PDB entry 4OS4 | X-ray diffraction, 2.00 A resolution | chains A and B

# Chain A
Molecule: Urokinase-type plasminogen activator
Source organism: Homo sapiens
Notes: EC 3.4.21.73; fragment: catalytic domain
UniProt: P00749 (UROK_HUMAN); the construct lacks a stretch of the UniProt sequence and is renumbered around it, so the offset changes along the chain: 16-37 = UniProt 179-200; 38-60 = UniProt 205-227; 63-97 = UniProt 234-268; 98-110 = UniProt 271-283; 5 more segments
Chain sequence (245 residues; numbered 16 to 242 plus 19 insertion-coded residues; 1 number in that range is skipped by the numbering (no residue carries it; nothing is unmodelled there); the number before each row is that of its first residue; a row labelled like 37A-37D holds insertion residues (37A, then the next letters in order)):
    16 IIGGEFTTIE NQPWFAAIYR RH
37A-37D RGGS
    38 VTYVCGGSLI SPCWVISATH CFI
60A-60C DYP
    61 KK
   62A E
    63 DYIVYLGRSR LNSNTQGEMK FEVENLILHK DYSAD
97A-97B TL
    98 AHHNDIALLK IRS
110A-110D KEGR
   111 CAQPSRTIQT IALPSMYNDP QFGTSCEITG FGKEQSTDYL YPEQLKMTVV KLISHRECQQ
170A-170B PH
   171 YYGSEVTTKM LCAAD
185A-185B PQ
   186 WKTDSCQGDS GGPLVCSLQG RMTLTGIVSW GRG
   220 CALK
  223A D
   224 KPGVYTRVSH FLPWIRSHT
Differences from the reference sequence: engineered mutation Ala122 (Cys299 in P00749), Gln145 (Asn322 in P00749)
Disulfide bonds: Cys42-Cys58, Cys50-Cys111, Cys136-Cys201, Cys168-Cys182, Cys191-Cys220
Curated features (UniProtKB/Swiss-Prot):
  - active site (Charge relay system): His57, Asp102, Ser195
  - modified residue: Ser146 (Phosphoserine)

# Chain B
Molecule: bicyclic peptide UK603 (bicyclic 1)
Chain sequence (15 residues; each row starts with the number of its first residue):
     1 GXALGRGCEN HRCLX
Modified residues: 81R ((4R)-4,5-disulfanyl-L-norvaline) at position 2; NH2 (amino group) at position 15
Glycans and other covalent adducts: covalent link 81R_2-Cys8, 81R_2-Cys13

# How chain A and chain B interact
Residue-residue contacts (36):
  Arg35(A) with Asn10(B), hydrogen bond
  Val41(A) with Glu9(B); Asn10(B)
  Cys42(A) with Glu9(B)
  His57(A) with Gly7(B), hydrogen bond (side chain-backbone); Glu9(B), salt bridge; His11(B)
  Cys58(A) with Asn10(B), hydrogen bond (backbone-side chain)
  Asp60A(A) with Asn10(B); His11(B); Arg12(B), hydrogen bond (side chain-backbone)
  Tyr60B(A) with Asn10(B); Arg12(B)
  Tyr64(A) with Asn10(B), hydrogen bond
  His99(A) with Gly7(B)
  Asp189(A) with Arg6(B), salt bridge
  Ser190(A) with Arg6(B), hydrogen bond
  Cys191(A) with Arg6(B)
  Gln192(A) with 81R_2(B), hydrogen bond (side chain-backbone); Ala3(B); Leu4(B), hydrogen bond (side chain-backbone); Gly5(B), hydrogen bond (side chain-backbone); Arg6(B); Cys8(B); Glu9(B)
  Gly193(A) with Glu9(B), hydrogen bond (backbone-side chain)
  Ser195(A) with Arg6(B); Gly7(B); Glu9(B), hydrogen bond
  Ser214(A) with Arg6(B); Gly7(B)
  Trp215(A) with Arg6(B)
  Gly216(A) with Arg6(B)
  Gly218(A) with Arg6(B), hydrogen bond (backbone-side chain)
  Cys220(A) with Arg6(B)
  Gly226(A) with Arg6(B)
Also at the interface, not in a pair above, chain A (29 interface residues in all): Phe59, Ile60, Tyr94, Tyr151, Asp194, Val213, Arg217, Pro225

# In short
The interface between chain A and chain B involves 29 residues on one side and 11 on the other; the contacts
include 12 hydrogen bonds and 2 salt bridges. Among the polar pairs are His57(A)-Glu9(B), Asp189(A)-Arg6(B)
and Arg35(A)-Asn10(B).
Here chain A is Urokinase-type plasminogen activator (Homo sapiens) and chain B is bicyclic peptide UK603
(bicyclic 1). Entry 4OS4 (Crystal structure of urokinase-type plasminogen activator (uPA) complexed with
bicyclic peptide UK603 (bicyclic 1)) was determined by X-ray diffraction together with 4OS1, 4OS2, 4OS5, 4OS6
and 4OS7 from the same study.
